8HFS - chains Z and D of the 8 polymer chains in the assembly; structure by electron microscopy, 2.98 A resolution.

[Chain Z (and D)]
Molecule: Mannose-specific PTS system, IID component
Source organism: Lactococcus lactis subsp. lactis (strain KF147)
Notes: EC 2.7.1.69; chain D of this document is another copy of the same molecule, construct and numbering; everything in this record applies to it too
UniProtKB: D2BKY9 (D2BKY9_LACLK); residue numbers follow UniProt; this construct covers 1-307
Chain sequence (307 residues; row label = number of the first residue in the row):
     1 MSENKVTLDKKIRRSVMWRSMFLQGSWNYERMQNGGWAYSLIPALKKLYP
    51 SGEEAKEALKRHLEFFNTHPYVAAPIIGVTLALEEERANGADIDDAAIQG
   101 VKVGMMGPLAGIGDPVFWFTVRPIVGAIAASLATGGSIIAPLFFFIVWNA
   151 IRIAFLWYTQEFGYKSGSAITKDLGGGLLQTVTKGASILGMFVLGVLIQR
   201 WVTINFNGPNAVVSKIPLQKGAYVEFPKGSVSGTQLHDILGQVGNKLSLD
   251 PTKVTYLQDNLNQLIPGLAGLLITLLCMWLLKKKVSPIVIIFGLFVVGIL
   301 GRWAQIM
Unresolved in the structure: 1-4 (chain D: 1-5)
Small-molecule neighbours: alpha-D-mannopyranose (MAN): Gln24, Trp27, Met32, Gln33, Asn67, Thr68, His69, Pro70, Ala110, Asp114, Trp118

[How chain Z and chain D interact]
Contacting residue pairs (25; chain Z residue first):
  Val213(Z) with Ile138(D)
  Ser214(Z) with Gly135(D), hydrogen bond (side chain-backbone); Gly136(D)
  Ile216(Z) with Gly135(D)
  Ser230(Z) with Ser230(D)
  Ser232(Z) with Gly229(D); Ser230(D); Val231(D)
  Gly233(Z) with Phe226(D); Pro227(D); Gly229(D)
  Leu236(Z) with Phe226(D), hydrophobic; Val231(D), hydrophobic
  His237(Z) with Phe226(D); Leu249(D)
  Leu240(Z) with Phe226(D), hydrophobic; Ile239(D), hydrophobic; Val243(D), hydrophobic
  Lys253(Z) with Gly135(D), hydrogen bond (side chain-backbone)
  Asn260(Z) with Ser137(D), hydrogen bond; Ile139(D)
  Gln263(Z) with Ser131(D), hydrogen bond (side chain-backbone); Leu132(D); Thr134(D)
  Leu264(Z) with Leu132(D), hydrophobic
Other interface residues (no listed pair), chain Z (15 interface residues in all): Val231, Thr255
Other interface residues (no listed pair), chain D (20 interface residues in all): Ile128, Phe143, Leu236, Asp250

[In short]
Chain Z and chain D form an interface of 15 and 20 residues respectively; the contacts include 4 hydrogen
bonds. Among the polar pairs are Ser214(Z)-Gly135(D), Lys253(Z)-Gly135(D) and Asn260(Z)-Ser137(D). Chain Z
binds alpha-D-mannopyranose.
Chain Z and chain D are both Mannose-specific PTS system, IID component (Lactococcus lactis subsp. lactis
(strain KF147)); the structure, The structure of LcnA, LciA, and the man-PTS of Lactococcus lactis, was
determined by electron microscopy.
